7VAW - chains A and D of the 12 polymer chains in the assembly; structure by electron microscopy, 2.70 A resolution.

== Chain A ==
Protein: V-type ATP synthase alpha chain
From: Thermus thermophilus HB8
Notes: EC 7.1.2.2
UniProt: Q56403 (VATA_THET8); residue numbers follow UniProt; this construct covers 1-578
Chain sequence (578 residues; numbered 1 to 578; the number before each row is that of its first residue):
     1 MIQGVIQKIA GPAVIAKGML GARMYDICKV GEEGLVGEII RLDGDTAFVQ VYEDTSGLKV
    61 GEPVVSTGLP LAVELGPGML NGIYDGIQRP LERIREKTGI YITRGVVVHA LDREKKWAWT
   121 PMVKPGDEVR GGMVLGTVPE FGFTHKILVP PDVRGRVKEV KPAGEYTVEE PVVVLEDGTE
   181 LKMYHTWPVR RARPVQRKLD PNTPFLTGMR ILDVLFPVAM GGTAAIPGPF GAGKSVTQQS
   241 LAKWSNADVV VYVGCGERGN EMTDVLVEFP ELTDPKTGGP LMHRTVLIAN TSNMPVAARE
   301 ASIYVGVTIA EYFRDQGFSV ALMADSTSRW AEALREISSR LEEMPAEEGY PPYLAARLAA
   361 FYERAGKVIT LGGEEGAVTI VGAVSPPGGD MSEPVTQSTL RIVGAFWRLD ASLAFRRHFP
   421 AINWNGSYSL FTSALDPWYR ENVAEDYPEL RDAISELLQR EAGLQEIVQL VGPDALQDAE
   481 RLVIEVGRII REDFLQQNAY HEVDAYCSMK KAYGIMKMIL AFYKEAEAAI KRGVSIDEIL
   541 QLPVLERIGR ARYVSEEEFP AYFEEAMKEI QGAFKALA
Construct notes: conflict Ala232 (Ser in Q56403), Ser235 (Thr in Q56403)
Ligand contacts: ADP (adenosine-5'-diphosphate): Met209, Pro229, Phe230, Gly231, Ala232, Gly233, Lys234, Ser235, Val236, Phe419, Pro420, Gln497, Asn498, Ala499, Tyr500

== Chain D ==
Protein: V-type ATP synthase beta chain
From: Thermus thermophilus HB8
UniProt: Q56404 (VATB_THET8); residues 1-478 here = UniProt positions 1-478
Chain sequence (478 residues; numbered 1 to 478; the number before each row is that of its first residue):
     1 MDLLKKEYTG ITYISGPLLF VENAKDLAYG AIVDIKDGTG RVRGGQVIEV SEEYAVIQVF
    61 EETTGLDLAT TSVSLVEDVA RLGVSKEMLG RRFNGIGKPI DGLPPITPEK RLPITGLPLN
   121 PVARRKPEQF IQTGISTIDV MNTLVRGQKL PIFSGSGLPA NEIAAQIARQ ATVRPDLSGE
   181 GEKEEPFAVV FAAMGITQRE LSYFIQEFER TGALSRSVLF LNKADDPTIE RILTPRMALT
   241 VAEYLAFEHD YHVLVILTDM TNYCEALREI GAAREEIPGR RGYPGYMYTD LATIYERAGV
   301 VEGKKGSVTQ IPILSMPDDD RTHPIPDLTG YITEGQIQLS RELHRKGIYP PIDPLPSLSR
   361 LMNNGVGKGK TREDHKQVSD QLYSAYANGV DIRKLVAIIG EDALTENDRR YLQFADAFER
   421 FFINQGQQNR SIEESLQIAW ALLSMLPQGE LKRISKDHIG KYYGQKLEEI WGAPQALD
Unresolved in the structure: 1-4, 475-478

== How chain A and chain D interact ==
Residue-residue contacts (69; chain A residue first):
  Gly21(A) with Asp67(D)
  Ala22(A) with Asp67(D)
  Arg23(A) with Gly65(D); Leu66(D); Asp67(D)
  Met24(A) with Ile14(D), hydrophobic; Thr63(D); Thr64(D); Gly65(D), hydrogen bond (backbone-backbone); Leu66(D), hydrogen bond (backbone-backbone)
  Tyr25(A) with Glu62(D); Thr64(D)
  Ile40(A) with Ser15(D)
  Arg41(A) with Tyr13(D), hydrogen bond; Ile14(D); Ser15(D), hydrogen bond
  Leu42(A) with Tyr13(D); Ile14(D), hydrogen bond (backbone-backbone); Leu66(D); Asp67(D); Leu68(D), hydrophobic
  Asp43(A) with Thr12(D); Tyr13(D)
  Gly44(A) with Thr12(D), hydrogen bond (backbone-backbone); Leu68(D)
  Lys198(A) with Gln198(D)
  Asp200(A) with Ser202(D), hydrogen bond
  Glu343(A) with Ser15(D), hydrogen bond
  Met344(A) with Glu275(D)
  Ala346(A) with Ala272(D), hydrophobic
  Glu347(A) with Arg268(D), salt bridge; Gly282(D)
  Pro352(A) with Glu269(D); Ala272(D), hydrophobic
  Ala355(A) with Glu269(D)
  Arg357(A) with Glu62(D), salt bridge
  Ala359(A) with Ala224(D)
  Glu363(A) with Thr197(D); Gln198(D), hydrogen bond (side chain-backbone); Asp225(D)
  Ser392(A) with Asp318(D)
  Gln397(A) with Pro317(D); Asp318(D), hydrogen bond
  Arg401(A) with Asn262(D), hydrogen bond; Glu265(D), salt bridge
  Ile402(A) with Thr197(D)
  Trp424(A) with Arg345(D)
  Asn425(A) with Arg345(D), hydrogen bond
  Tyr428(A) with Ser156(D); Gly157(D)
  Leu430(A) with Gly157(D); Arg199(D)
  Phe431(A) with Arg199(D)
  Glu456(A) with Arg345(D); Lys346(D)
  Gln459(A) with Glu342(D); Arg345(D), hydrogen bond; Lys346(D)
  Glu466(A) with Lys394(D), salt bridge
  Ile467(A) with Lys394(D); Ala397(D), hydrophobic; Ile398(D), hydrophobic
  Ala475(A) with Ile398(D)
  Leu476(A) with Ala397(D)
  Gln477(A) with Ala397(D), hydrogen bond (backbone-backbone); Ile398(D), hydrogen bond (side chain-backbone); Ile399(D); Gly400(D)
  Glu480(A) with Ala397(D)
Also at the interface, not in a pair above, chain A (46 interface residues in all): Leu20, Pro201, Pro345, Ala360, Leu400, Ser455, Leu464, Val471
Also at the interface, not in a pair above, chain D (46 interface residues in all): Gly16, Thr39, Ala69, Gly195, Thr261, Ala273, Glu276, Arg281, Arg341, Val396

== Overview ==
The chain A/chain D interface involves 46 residues from each chain; the contacts include 15 hydrogen bonds and
4 salt bridges. Among the polar pairs are Glu347(A)-Arg268(D), Arg357(A)-Glu62(D) and Arg401(A)-Glu265(D).
Ligands of chain A: ADP.
Here chain A is V-type ATP synthase alpha chain and chain D is V-type ATP synthase beta chain, both from
Thermus thermophilus HB8. Entry 7VAW (V1EG domain of V/A-ATPase from Thermus thermophilus at saturated
ATP-gamma-S condition, state1-1) was determined by electron microscopy, deposited together with 7VAI, 7VAJ,
7VAK, 7VAL, 7VAM, 7VAN and 11 further entries.
